Entry 8RJ1 (X-ray diffraction, 3.10 A resolution); this record covers chains A and B.

[Chain A (and B)]
Protein: Aspartate ammonia lyase
Source organism: Caenibacillus caldisaponilyticus
Notes: EC 4.3.1.1; engineered mutation(s): T187I, M321I, K324M, N326C, A424S,I431T; chain B of this document is another copy of the same molecule, construct and numbering; everything in this record applies to it too
Chain sequence (475 residues; each row starts with the number of its first residue; numbers below 1 keep their minus sign (Met-1 is residue -1)):
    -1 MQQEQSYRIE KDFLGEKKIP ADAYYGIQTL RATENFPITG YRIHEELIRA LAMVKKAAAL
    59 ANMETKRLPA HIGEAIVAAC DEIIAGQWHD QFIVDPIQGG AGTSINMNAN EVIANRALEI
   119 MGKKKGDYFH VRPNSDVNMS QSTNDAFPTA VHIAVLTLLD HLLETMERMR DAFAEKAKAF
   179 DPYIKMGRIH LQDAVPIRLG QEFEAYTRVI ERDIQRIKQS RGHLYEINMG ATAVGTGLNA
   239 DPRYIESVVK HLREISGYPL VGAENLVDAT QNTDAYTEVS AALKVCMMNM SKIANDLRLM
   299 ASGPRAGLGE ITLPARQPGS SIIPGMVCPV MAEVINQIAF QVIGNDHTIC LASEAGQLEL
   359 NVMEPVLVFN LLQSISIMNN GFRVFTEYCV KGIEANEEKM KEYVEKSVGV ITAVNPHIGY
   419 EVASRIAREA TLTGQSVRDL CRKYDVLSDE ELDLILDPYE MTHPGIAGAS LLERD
Disordered / not traced: -1 to 4, 467-473 (chain B: -1 to 4, 462-473)
From the paper describing this entry:
  - catalytic residues: Ser318

[How chain A and chain B interact]
Pairs across the interface (122; chain A residue first):
  Asp10(A) - Pro316(B)
  Leu12(A) - Ala313(B)  hydrophobic
  Leu12(A) - Arg314(B)
  Leu12(A) - Gln315(B)
  Leu12(A) - Pro316(B)
  Gln26(A) - Pro316(B)
  Arg29(A) - Arg314(B)
  Ala30(A) - Gln315(B)
  Glu32(A) - Tyr386(B)
  Asn33(A) - Arg314(B)  hydrogen bond (side chain-backbone)
  Asn33(A) - Gln315(B)
  Asn33(A) - Met329(B)
  Asn33(A) - Val382(B)
  Phe34(A) - Gln315(B)
  Phe34(A) - Val328(B)  hydrophobic
  Phe34(A) - Met329(B)  hydrophobic
  Pro35(A) - Asn378(B)  hydrogen bond (backbone-side chain)
  Pro35(A) - Val382(B)
  Ile36(A) - Ile375(B)  hydrophobic
  Ile36(A) - Asn378(B)  hydrogen bond (backbone-side chain)
  Ile36(A) - Gly379(B)
  Thr37(A) - Ile375(B)
  Tyr39(A) - Tyr39(B)  hydrophobic
  Tyr39(A) - Phe367(B)
  Tyr39(A) - Gln371(B)
  Ile95(A) - Gln339(B)
  Gln96(A) - Val332(B)
  Gln96(A) - Gln335(B)  hydrogen bond (backbone-side chain)
  Gly97(A) - Val328(B)
  Gly97(A) - Val332(B)
  Gly98(A) - Val328(B)
  Gly98(A) - Glu331(B)  hydrogen bond (backbone-side chain)
  Ala99(A) - Glu331(B)
  Thr101(A) - Pro316(B)
  Thr101(A) - Gly317(B)
  Ser102(A) - Gln315(B)  hydrogen bond
  Asn132(A) - Ser319(B)
  Asn136(A) - Ser319(B)
  Gln139(A) - Ile320(B)
  Ser140(A) - Ser319(B)  hydrogen bond
  Ser140(A) - Ile320(B)
  Thr141(A) - Ser319(B)  hydrogen bond (backbone-side chain)
  Ala231(A) - Ile320(B)  hydrophobic
  Arg296(A) - Gln355(B)  hydrogen bond
  Arg296(A) - Met361(B)
  Arg314(A) - Arg29(B)
  Arg314(A) - Asn33(B)  hydrogen bond (backbone-side chain)
  Gln315(A) - Leu12(B)
  Gln315(A) - Asn33(B)
  Gln315(A) - Phe34(B)
  Gln315(A) - Ser102(B)  hydrogen bond
  Pro316(A) - Leu12(B)
  Pro316(A) - Gln26(B)
  Gly317(A) - Thr101(B)
  Ser319(A) - Asn132(B)
  Ser319(A) - Asn136(B)
  Ser319(A) - Ser140(B)  hydrogen bond
  Ser319(A) - Thr141(B)  hydrogen bond
  Ile320(A) - Ser140(B)
  Ile320(A) - Thr230(B)
  Ile320(A) - Ala231(B)  hydrophobic
  Ile320(A) - Asn237(B)
  Ile321(A) - Ala231(B)  hydrophobic
  Val328(A) - Phe34(B)  hydrophobic
  Val328(A) - Gly97(B)
  Val328(A) - Gly98(B)
  Met329(A) - Asn33(B)
  Met329(A) - Phe34(B)  hydrophobic
  Glu331(A) - Gly98(B)  hydrogen bond (side chain-backbone)
  Glu331(A) - Ala99(B)
  Glu331(A) - Val360(B)
  Val332(A) - Phe34(B)  hydrophobic
  Val332(A) - Ile36(B)  hydrophobic
  Val332(A) - Ile95(B)
  Val332(A) - Gln96(B)
  Val332(A) - Gly97(B)
  Asn334(A) - Met361(B)
  Gln335(A) - Gln96(B)  hydrogen bond (side chain-backbone)
  Gln335(A) - Val360(B)
  Gln335(A) - Met361(B)
  Gln335(A) - Pro363(B)
  Gln335(A) - Val364(B)  hydrogen bond (side chain-backbone)
  Phe338(A) - Thr346(B)  hydrogen bond (backbone-side chain)
  Phe338(A) - Leu349(B)  hydrophobic
  Phe338(A) - Ala350(B)  hydrophobic
  Phe338(A) - Ala353(B)  hydrophobic
  Phe338(A) - Met361(B)  hydrophobic
  Gln339(A) - Ile95(B)
  Gln339(A) - Thr346(B)
  Gln339(A) - Val364(B)
  Gln339(A) - Asn368(B)  hydrogen bond
  Ile341(A) - Leu349(B)  hydrophobic
  Gly342(A) - Gly342(B)
  Gly342(A) - Thr346(B)
  His345(A) - His345(B)
  Thr346(A) - Phe338(B)  hydrogen bond (side chain-backbone)
  Thr346(A) - Gln339(B)
  Thr346(A) - Gly342(B)
  Leu349(A) - Phe338(B)  hydrophobic
  Leu349(A) - Ile341(B)  hydrophobic
  Ala350(A) - Phe338(B)  hydrophobic
  Ala353(A) - Phe338(B)  hydrophobic
  Gln355(A) - Arg296(B)  hydrogen bond
  Val360(A) - Glu331(B)
  Val360(A) - Gln335(B)  hydrogen bond (backbone-side chain)
  Met361(A) - Asn334(B)
  Met361(A) - Gln335(B)
  Met361(A) - Phe338(B)  hydrophobic
  Pro363(A) - Gln335(B)
  Val364(A) - Gln335(B)  hydrogen bond (backbone-side chain)
  Val364(A) - Gln339(B)
  Phe367(A) - Tyr39(B)
  Asn368(A) - Gln339(B)  hydrogen bond
  Gln371(A) - Tyr39(B)
  Ile375(A) - Ile36(B)  hydrophobic
  Ile375(A) - Thr37(B)
  Asn378(A) - Pro35(B)  hydrogen bond (side chain-backbone)
  Asn378(A) - Ile36(B)  hydrogen bond (side chain-backbone)
  Gly379(A) - Ile36(B)
  Val382(A) - Asn33(B)
  Val382(A) - Pro35(B)  hydrophobic
  Tyr386(A) - Glu32(B)
Also at the interface, not in a pair above, chain A (67 interface residues in all): Phe11, Asn104, Thr230, Ala313, Ser318, Ile336
Also at the interface, not in a pair above, chain B (67 interface residues in all): Ala30, Asn104, Gln139, Leu236, Gly323, Met324, Ile336

[Overview]
The chain A/chain B interface involves 67 residues from each chain, with 25 hydrogen bonds. Among the polar
pairs are Asn33(A)-Arg314(B), Pro35(A)-Asn378(B) and Ile36(A)-Asn378(B). The paper reports the catalytic
residue Ser318(A).
Chain A and chain B are both Aspartate ammonia lyase (Caenibacillus caldisaponilyticus); the structure,
Crystal structure of mutant aspartase from Caenibacillus caldisaponilyticus in the closed loop conformation,
was determined by X-ray diffraction, deposited together with 8RJ0.
